PDB entry 8W0F | electron microscopy, 2.80 A resolution | chains 3 and 5 of the 14 polymer chains in the assembly

# Chain 3
Name: DNA replication licensing factor MCM3
Source organism: Homo sapiens
Notes: EC 3.6.4.12
UniProtKB: P25205 (MCM3_HUMAN); numbering as in UniProt (aligned over 2-808)
Sequence (810 residues; each row starts with the number of its first residue; numbers below 1 keep their minus sign (Ser-1 is residue -1)):
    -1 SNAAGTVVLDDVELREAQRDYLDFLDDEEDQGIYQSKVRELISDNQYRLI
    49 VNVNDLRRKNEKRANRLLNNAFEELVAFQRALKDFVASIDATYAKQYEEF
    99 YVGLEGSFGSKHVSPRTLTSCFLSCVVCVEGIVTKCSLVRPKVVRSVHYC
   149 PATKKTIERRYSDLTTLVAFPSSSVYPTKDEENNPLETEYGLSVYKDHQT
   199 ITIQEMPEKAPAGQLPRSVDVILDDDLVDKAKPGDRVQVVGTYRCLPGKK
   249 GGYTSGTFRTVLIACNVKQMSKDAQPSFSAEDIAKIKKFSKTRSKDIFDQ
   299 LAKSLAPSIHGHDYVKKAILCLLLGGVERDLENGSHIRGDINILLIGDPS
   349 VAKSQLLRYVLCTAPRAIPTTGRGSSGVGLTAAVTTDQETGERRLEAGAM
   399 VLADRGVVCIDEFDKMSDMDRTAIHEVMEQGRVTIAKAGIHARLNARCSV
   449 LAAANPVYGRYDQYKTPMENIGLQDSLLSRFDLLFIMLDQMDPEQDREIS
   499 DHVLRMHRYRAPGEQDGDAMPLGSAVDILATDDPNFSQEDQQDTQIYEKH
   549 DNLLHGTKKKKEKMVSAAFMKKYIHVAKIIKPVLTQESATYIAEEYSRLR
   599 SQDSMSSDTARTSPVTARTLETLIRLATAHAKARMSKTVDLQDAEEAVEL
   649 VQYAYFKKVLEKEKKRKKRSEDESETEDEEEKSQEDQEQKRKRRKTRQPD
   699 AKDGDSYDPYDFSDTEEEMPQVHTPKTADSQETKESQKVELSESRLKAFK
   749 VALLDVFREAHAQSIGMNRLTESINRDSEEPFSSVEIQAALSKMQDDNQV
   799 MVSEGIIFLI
Not modelled in the structure: -1 to 1, 275-276, 521-525, 537-542, 555-561, 660-808
Differences from the reference sequence: expression tag (-1 to 1)
Metal / ion sites: Mg2+ near Ser352 (its only coordinating residue here)
Residues lining bound ligands:
  - ADP (adenosine-5'-diphosphate), molecule 1: Ser306, Ile307, His308, His310, Asp346, Pro347, Ser348, Val349, Ala350, Lys351, Ser352, Gln353, Ile497, Val501
  - ADP, molecule 2: Glu427, Arg478, Ala615, Arg616
Curated features (UniProtKB/Swiss-Prot):
  - motif: Ser477 to Asp480 (Arginine finger)
  - binding site (ADP): Gln353, Leu393, Glu394, Ala395, Ala397
  - binding site (ATP): Ala523, Arg664
  - modified residue: Ala2 (N-acetylalanine), Ser160 (Phosphoserine), Ser275 (Phosphoserine), Lys293 (N6-acetyllysine), Ser535 (Phosphoserine), Lys547 (N6-acetyllysine), Ser611 (Phosphoserine), Ser668 (Phosphoserine), Ser672 (Phosphoserine), Thr674 (Phosphothreonine), Ser681 (Phosphoserine), Tyr708 (Phosphotyrosine), Ser711 (Phosphoserine), Thr713 (Phosphothreonine), Thr722 (Phosphothreonine), Thr725 (Phosphothreonine), Ser728 (Phosphoserine), Ser734 (Phosphoserine)
  - mutagenesis: Ser535 (S535A: 50% reduction in phosphorylation by ATM or ATR)

# Chain 5
Name: DNA replication licensing factor MCM5
Source organism: Homo sapiens
Notes: EC 3.6.4.12
UniProtKB: P33992 (MCM5_HUMAN); residues 1-734 here = UniProt positions 1-734
Sequence (734 residues; each row starts with the number of its first residue):
     1 MSGFDDPGIFYSDSFGGDAQADEGQARKSQLQRRFKEFLRQYRVGTDRTG
    51 FTFKYRDELKRHYNLGEYWIEVEMEDLASFDEDLADYLYKQPAEHLQLLE
   101 EAAKEVADEVTRPRPSGEEVLQDIQVMLKSDASPSSIRSLKSDMMSHLVK
   151 IPGIIIAASAVRAKATRISIQCRSCRNTLTNIAMRPGLEGYALPRKCNTD
   201 QAGRPKCPLDPYFIMPDKCKCVDFQTLKLQELPDAVPHGEMPRHMQLYCD
   251 RYLCDKVVPGNRVTIMGIYSIKKFGLTTSRGRDRVGVGIRSSYIRVLGIQ
   301 VDTDGSGRSFAGAVSPQEEEEFRRLAALPNVYEVISKSIAPSIFGGTDMK
   351 KAIACLLFGGSRKRLPDGLTRRGDINLLMLGDPGTAKSQLLKFVEKCSPI
   401 GVYTSGKGSSAAGLTASVMRDPSSRNFIMEGGAMVLADGGVVCIDEFDKM
   451 REDDRVAIHEAMEQQTISIAKAGITTTLNSRCSVLAAANSVFGRWDETKG
   501 EDNIDFMPTILSRFDMIFIVKDEHNEERDVMLAKHVITLHVSALTQTQAV
   551 EGEIDLAKLKKFIAYCRVKCGPRLSAEAAEKLKNRYIIMRSGARQHERDS
   601 DRRSSIPITVRQLEAIVRIAEALSKMKLQPFATEADVEEALRLFQVSTLD
   651 AALSGTLSGVEGFTSQEDQEMLSRIEKQLKRRFAIGSQVSEHSIIKDFTK
   701 QKYPEHAIHKVLQLMLRRGEIQHRMQRKVLYRLK
Not modelled in the structure: 1, 18-23, 278-281, 304-313, 544-550, 656-734
Metal / ion sites: Zn2+: Cys172, Cys175, Cys197, Cys207; Mg2+: Ser388 (together with ADP)
Residues lining bound ligands:
  - ADP (adenosine-5'-diphosphate), molecule 1: Ser342, Ile343, Phe344, Asp382, Pro383, Gly384, Thr385, Ala386, Lys387, Ser388, Gln389, Lys392, Leu532, His535, Val536, Leu539
  - ADP, molecule 2: Arg371, Glu463, Gln464, Val610, Arg611, Glu614
Curated features (UniProtKB/Swiss-Prot):
  - binding site (ADP): Arg371
  - modified residue: Ser2 (N-acetylserine), Ser315 (Phosphoserine), Lys392 (N6-acetyllysine), Lys396 (N6-acetyllysine), Ser605 (Phosphoserine), Lys696 (N6-acetyllysine)
  - natural variant: Thr466 (T466I: In MGORS8)
From the paper describing this entry:
  - binding site for the 47-nt DNA strand: Arg195

# Chain 3 / chain 5 interface
Residue-residue contacts (179):
  Thr117(3) with Asp223(5)
  Ser118(3) with Cys221(5), hydrogen bond (side chain-backbone); Val222(5); Asp223(5), hydrogen bond (backbone-side chain)
  Leu121(3) with Cys221(5), hydrophobic
  Ile130(3) with Ile474(5), hydrophobic
  Thr132(3) with Arg420(5), hydrogen bond (backbone-side chain); Arg425(5); Asn426(5); Phe427(5)
  Lys133(3) with Ser424(5); Arg425(5)
  Thr164(3) with Pro216(5)
  Leu165(3) with Asp217(5)
  Val166(3) with Gln171(5); Phe213(5), hydrophobic; Ile214(5); Met215(5), hydrophobic; Pro216(5)
  Ala167(3) with Phe213(5)
  Phe168(3) with Gln171(5); Arg173(5); Arg176(5); Phe213(5), hydrophobic
  Pro169(3) with Arg173(5); Phe213(5)
  Gln202(3) with Asn426(5); Phe427(5), hydrogen bond (side chain-backbone)
  Pro205(3) with Leu478(5)
  Glu206(3) with Leu478(5)
  Ala210(3) with Met429(5); Val435(5), hydrophobic; Leu436(5), hydrophobic
  Gln212(3) with Val258(5); Pro259(5)
  Leu213(3) with Ile428(5), hydrophobic
  Pro214(3) with Phe427(5)
  Arg215(3) with Gln225(5); Asp255(5), salt bridge
  Ser216(3) with Asn426(5), hydrogen bond
  Gly232(3) with Gly473(5); Ile474(5)
  Arg234(3) with Thr475(5); Thr476(5)
  Arg242(3) with Asp217(5)
  Cys243(3) with Pro216(5); Cys221(5), hydrophobic
  Pro245(3) with Pro216(5), hydrophobic
  Lys248(3) with Asp210(5), hydrogen bond (side chain-backbone); Tyr212(5); Phe213(5)
  Gly249(3) with Leu193(5)
  Gly250(3) with Ala192(5); Leu193(5), hydrogen bond (backbone-backbone)
  Tyr251(3) with Gly190(5), hydrogen bond (side chain-backbone); Tyr191(5); Ala192(5), hydrophobic; Lys273(5); Phe274(5), hydrogen bond (side chain-backbone); Gly275(5)
  Thr252(3) with Gly190(5); Tyr191(5), hydrogen bond (backbone-backbone); Ile214(5)
  Ser253(3) with Gly190(5); Phe274(5)
  Gly254(3) with Ala163(5); Lys164(5); Ala165(5), hydrogen bond (backbone-backbone); Glu189(5)
  Thr255(3) with Arg162(5); Ala163(5); Phe224(5)
  Phe256(3) with Ala163(5), hydrogen bond (backbone-backbone); Ala165(5), hydrophobic; Ile214(5), hydrophobic; Cys219(5), hydrophobic
  Thr258(3) with Ala163(5)
  Pro305(3) with Asp367(5)
  Ser306(3) with Leu365(5); Asp367(5), hydrogen bond; Arg371(5), hydrogen bond (backbone-side chain)
  Pro347(3) with Ser512(5)
  Ser348(3) with Thr609(5); Val610(5); Arg611(5), hydrogen bond (side chain-backbone)
  Ser352(3) with Gln464(5)
  Gln353(3) with Leu369(5); Thr370(5)
  Arg356(3) with Glu460(5), salt bridge; Gln464(5); Thr466(5), hydrogen bond
  Tyr357(3) with Leu369(5), hydrophobic
  Ile366(3) with Thr475(5)
  Pro367(3) with Ser468(5), hydrogen bond (backbone-side chain); Thr477(5)
  Thr368(3) with Ser468(5)
  Thr369(3) with Val456(5); Ser468(5)
  Arg371(3) with Glu452(5); Asp453(5); Val456(5)
  Gly372(3) with Ala470(5)
  Ser373(3) with Ala470(5)
  Val376(3) with Ala472(5)
  Gly377(3) with Ala470(5); Lys471(5); Ala472(5)
  Arg392(3) with Arg425(5)
  Glu394(3) with Arg420(5), salt bridge; Arg425(5), salt bridge; Ala472(5)
  Ala395(3) with Ala472(5)
  Ala397(3) with Thr475(5)
  Leu400(3) with Thr475(5)
  Asp409(3) with Glu460(5)
  Glu410(3) with Val456(5); His459(5), salt bridge
  Lys413(3) with Glu452(5), salt bridge; Arg455(5); Val456(5)
  Asn453(3) with Thr509(5)
  Tyr456(3) with Met507(5); Pro508(5)
  Gly457(3) with Met507(5); Thr509(5)
  Arg458(3) with Pro508(5); Glu597(5), salt bridge; Arg603(5), hydrogen bond (backbone-side chain); Ser604(5), hydrogen bond (side chain-backbone); Ser605(5); Pro607(5)
  Tyr459(3) with Arg603(5), hydrogen bond (backbone-side chain)
  Asp460(3) with Arg603(5)
  Asp487(3) with Arg590(5), salt bridge; Thr609(5)
  Gln488(3) with Arg590(5), hydrogen bond (backbone-side chain)
  Met489(3) with Arg590(5), hydrogen bond; Arg594(5), hydrogen bond (backbone-side chain)
  Pro491(3) with Arg594(5)
  Asp494(3) with Tyr586(5); Ile587(5); Arg590(5), salt bridge
  Arg495(3) with Ile587(5)
  Ile497(3) with Val610(5), hydrophobic
  Ser498(3) with Lys583(5); Tyr586(5); Ile587(5); Leu613(5)
  Asp499(3) with Lys583(5)
  Val501(3) with Val610(5), hydrophobic; Leu613(5), hydrophobic
  Leu502(3) with Leu574(5), hydrophobic; Ala579(5); Leu582(5), hydrophobic; Lys583(5); Val617(5), hydrophobic
  Met504(3) with Leu365(5), hydrophobic
  His505(3) with Lys363(5), hydrogen bond; Arg573(5); Glu614(5), salt bridge; Val617(5)
  Arg506(3) with Arg573(5); Leu574(5); Ala576(5)
  Tyr507(3) with Pro366(5); Arg573(5), hydrogen bond (backbone-side chain)
  Arg508(3) with Gly571(5), hydrogen bond (side chain-backbone); Arg573(5)
  Gly515(3) with Gly571(5), hydrogen bond (backbone-backbone)
  Asp516(3) with Lys569(5); Gly571(5), hydrogen bond (backbone-backbone)
  Ala517(3) with Arg567(5); Val568(5); Lys569(5), hydrogen bond (backbone-backbone); Cys570(5); Gly571(5)
  Met518(3) with Arg362(5); Arg364(5)
  Leu520(3) with Arg481(5)
Also at the interface, not in a pair above, chain 3 (100 interface residues in all): Arg114, Val131, Gly211, Leu244, Ile307, Cys360, Leu378, Ala381, Gln386, Gly396, Gln513, Leu552
Also at the interface, not in a pair above, chain 5 (116 interface residues in all): Ala158, Ser159, Ala160, Val161, Ile168, Cys172, Met184, Gly368, Ser423, Gly439, Ile469, Arg513, Pro572, Ser575, Ser591, Ile606, Glu621, Pro630

# Overview
100 residues of chain 3 and 116 residues of chain 5 are in contact; the contacts include 29 hydrogen bonds and
10 salt bridges. Polar contacts include Arg215(3)-Asp255(5), Arg356(3)-Glu460(5) and Glu394(3)-Arg420(5). One
ADP molecule is bound between chain 3 and chain 5. The paper reports a binding site for the 47-nt DNA strand
at Arg195(5).
Here chain 3 is DNA replication licensing factor MCM3 and chain 5 is DNA replication licensing factor MCM5,
both from Homo sapiens. Entry 8W0F (Cryo-EM structure of a human MCM2-7 double hexamer on dsDNA) was
determined by electron microscopy (same publication as 8W0E, 8W0G, 8W0I and 9CAQ).
